6REC - chains R and S of the 31 polymer chains in the assembly; structure by electron microscopy, 3.30 A resolution.

Chain R:
Molecule: Mitochondrial ATP synthase subunit delta
Organism: Polytomella sp. Pringsheim 198.80
UniProtKB: D7P7X6 (D7P7X6_9CHLO); numbering as in UniProt (aligned over 1-199)
Amino-acid sequence (199 residues; row label = number of the first residue in the row):
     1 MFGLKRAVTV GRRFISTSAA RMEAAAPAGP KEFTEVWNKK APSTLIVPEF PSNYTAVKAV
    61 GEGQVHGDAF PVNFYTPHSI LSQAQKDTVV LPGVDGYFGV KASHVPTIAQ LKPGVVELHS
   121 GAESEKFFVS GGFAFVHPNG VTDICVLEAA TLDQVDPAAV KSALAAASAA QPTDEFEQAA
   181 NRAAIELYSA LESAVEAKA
Disordered / not traced: 1-22

Chain S:
Molecule: ATP synthase gamma chain, mitochondrial
Organism: Polytomella sp. Pringsheim 198.80
UniProtKB: Q4LDE7 (Q4LDE7_9CHLO); residue numbers follow UniProt; this construct covers 1-317
Amino-acid sequence (317 residues; row label = number of the first residue in the row):
     1 MALRKAVLSL GLSQGVAAEA VLGSGMFNAV QHESVRYASN QAVKQRIRAI KNIGKITKAM
    61 KMVAASKMKN AQIAVEQSRG LVDPFVRLFG DFPAVNSNKS VVVAVTSDKG LCGGLNSNIT
   121 KYTRATLATT ESEGKDVVVV SIGDKGRSQL TRIESQRYQL AIADTYKVRV TFGQASLIVE
   181 ELIKHNPQSY QILFNKFRSA ISFKPTVATI LSPDLLEKQL EDVTGNSLDA YDIEASHERS
   241 DVLRDLTEFH LGVTLYNAML ENNCSEHASR MSAMENSTKS AGEMLGKLTL DYNRKRQATI
   301 TTELIEIIAG ASALMDE
Disordered / not traced: 1-38, 316-317

Interface between chain R and chain S:
Pairs across the interface (97):
  Glu23(R) with Asp222(S)
  Ala24(R) with Asp222(S); Val223(S), hydrophobic
  Ala26(R) with Asn96(S)
  Ala28(R) with Phe92(S); Ala94(S); Val95(S), hydrophobic; Leu220(S), hydrophobic
  Gly29(R) with Asp91(S); Pro93(S)
  Pro30(R) with Asp91(S)
  Glu32(R) with Ala94(S)
  Phe33(R) with Ala94(S), hydrophobic; Thr126(S); Thr129(S); Thr130(S)
  Val36(R) with Thr129(S)
  Trp37(R) with Ala125(S); Thr126(S); Thr129(S)
  Lys40(R) with Ala128(S); Thr129(S)
  Ala41(R) with Ala125(S); Thr129(S)
  Leu45(R) with Lys121(S); Tyr122(S), hydrophobic; Ala125(S), hydrophobic
  Ile46(R) with Tyr122(S), hydrogen bond (backbone-side chain)
  Pro48(R) with Tyr122(S), hydrophobic; Thr126(S); Pro205(S); Val207(S), hydrophobic
  Glu49(R) with Lys204(S); Pro205(S), hydrogen bond (backbone-backbone); Thr206(S); Val207(S), hydrogen bond (backbone-backbone)
  Phe50(R) with Asp91(S); Pro93(S), hydrophobic; Val207(S)
  Pro51(R) with Asp91(S); Val207(S); Ala208(S)
  Ser52(R) with Asp91(S), hydrogen bond (backbone-side chain)
  Tyr54(R) with Lys196(S); Lys204(S); Thr206(S)
  Thr55(R) with Asp83(S); Val86(S)
  Val57(R) with Arg87(S), hydrogen bond (backbone-side chain)
  Lys58(R) with Arg87(S)
  Ala59(R) with Arg87(S); Tyr231(S)
  Asn73(R) with Arg87(S)
  Tyr75(R) with Gly80(S); Leu81(S), hydrophobic; Asp83(S); Pro84(S)
  Thr76(R) with Leu81(S)
  Pro77(R) with Ser78(S); Leu81(S); Phe172(S), hydrophobic; Tyr256(S)
  His78(R) with Gln77(S)
  Ser79(R) with Gln77(S)
  Ile80(R) with Glu76(S); Gln77(S), hydrogen bond (backbone-side chain)
  Asp95(R) with Glu234(S)
  Pro106(R) with Ala230(S); Tyr231(S); Asp232(S), hydrogen bond (backbone-backbone)
  Thr107(R) with Tyr231(S); Asp232(S), hydrogen bond (side chain-backbone); Glu234(S)
  Ile108(R) with Tyr231(S), hydrophobic; Asp232(S), hydrogen bond (backbone-backbone); Ile233(S); Glu234(S), hydrogen bond (backbone-backbone); Leu246(S), hydrophobic
  Ala109(R) with Glu234(S)
  Gln110(R) with Ala235(S)
  Phe133(R) with Asp245(S); Leu246(S), hydrophobic
  Phe135(R) with Leu88(S), hydrophobic; Leu246(S), hydrophobic
  Val136(R) with Tyr231(S)
  His137(R) with Arg87(S); Leu88(S); Tyr231(S)
  Pro138(R) with Tyr231(S)
  Val141(R) with Arg87(S)
  Asp143(R) with Pro84(S); Arg87(S), salt bridge
  Cys145(R) with Leu81(S), hydrophobic; Pro84(S), hydrophobic; Phe249(S)
  Leu147(R) with Phe172(S), hydrophobic; Phe249(S), hydrophobic
Other interface residues (no listed pair), chain R (48 interface residues in all): Val47, Val94
Other interface residues (no listed pair), chain S (49 interface residues in all): Phe85, Arg198, Thr224, Leu228, Ser236, Val242

In short:
48 residues of chain R face 49 of chain S across their interface, with 10 hydrogen bonds and 1 salt bridge.
Polar contacts include Asp143(R)-Arg87(S), Ile46(R)-Tyr122(S) and Ser52(R)-Asp91(S).
Here chain R is Mitochondrial ATP synthase subunit delta and chain S is ATP synthase gamma chain,
mitochondrial, both from Polytomella sp. Pringsheim 198.80. Entry 6REC (Cryo-EM structure of Polytomella F-ATP
synthase, Rotary substate 3A, monomer-masked refinement) was determined by electron microscopy, deposited
together with 6RD4, 6RD5, 6RD6, 6RD7, 6RD8, 6RD9 and 46 further entries.
